6UJA - chains B and D of the 3 polymer chains in the assembly; structure by electron microscopy, 3.30 A resolution.

== Chain B ==
Molecule: Integrin beta-8
Source organism: Homo sapiens
UniProtKB: P26012 (ITB8_HUMAN); residues 1-727 here correspond to UniProt positions 43-769 (UniProt number = residue number + 42)
Chain sequence (727 residues; row label = number of the first residue in the row):
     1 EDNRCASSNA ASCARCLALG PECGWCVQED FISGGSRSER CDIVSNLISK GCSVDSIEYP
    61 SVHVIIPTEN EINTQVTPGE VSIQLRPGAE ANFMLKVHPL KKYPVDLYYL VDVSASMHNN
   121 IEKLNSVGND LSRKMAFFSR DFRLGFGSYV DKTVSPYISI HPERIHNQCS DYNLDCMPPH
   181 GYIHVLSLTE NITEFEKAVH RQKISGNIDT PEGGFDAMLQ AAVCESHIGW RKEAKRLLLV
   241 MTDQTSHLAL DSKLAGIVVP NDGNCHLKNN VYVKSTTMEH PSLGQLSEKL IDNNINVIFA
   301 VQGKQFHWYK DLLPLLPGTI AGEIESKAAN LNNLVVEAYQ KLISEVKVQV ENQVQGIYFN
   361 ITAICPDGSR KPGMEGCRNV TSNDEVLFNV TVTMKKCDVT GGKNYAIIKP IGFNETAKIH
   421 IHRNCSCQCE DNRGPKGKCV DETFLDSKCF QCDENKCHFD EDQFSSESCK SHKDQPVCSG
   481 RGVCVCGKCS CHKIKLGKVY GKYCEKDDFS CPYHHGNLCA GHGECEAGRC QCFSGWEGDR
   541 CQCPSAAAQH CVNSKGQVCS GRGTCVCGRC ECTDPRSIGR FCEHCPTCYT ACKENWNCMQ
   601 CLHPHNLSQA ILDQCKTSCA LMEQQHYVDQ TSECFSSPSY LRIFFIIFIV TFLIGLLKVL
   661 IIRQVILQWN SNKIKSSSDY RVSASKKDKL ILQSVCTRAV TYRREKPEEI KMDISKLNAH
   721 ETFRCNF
Disordered / not traced: 1-61, 399-403, 426-727
Cystine bridges: Cys169-Cys176, Cys224-Cys265, Cys365-Cys377, Cys397-Cys425
Covalently attached groups: N-acetylglucosamine (NAG) linked to Asn191, Asn360, Asn379, Asn389, Asn414
Bound ions: Mg2+: Ser114, Ser116, Glu212 (shared with Asp217(D) of chain D); Ca2+: Asp151, Asn207, Asp209, Pro211, Glu212
What the authors report for this chain:
  - Mg2+ coordination: Ser114, Ser116
  - conformationally variable residues (helix shift): Ser116
  - mutagenesis - I208R: abolished binding to Transforming growth factor beta-1 proprotein (chain D)
  - mutagenesis - I208R: abolished signaling with Transforming growth factor beta-1 proprotein (chain D)
  - mutagenesis - Y172M: unchanged signaling with Transforming growth factor beta-1 proprotein (chain D)
  - mutagenesis - Y172N: decreased signaling with Transforming growth factor beta-1 proprotein (chain D)
  - specificity-determining residues: Tyr172, Ile208 (by similarity / conservation)
  - mutagenesis - Y172A: decreased binding to Transforming growth factor beta-1 proprotein (chain D)

== Chain D ==
Molecule: Transforming growth factor beta-1 proprotein
Source organism: Sus scrofa
UniProtKB: P07200 (TGFB1_PIG); residues 1-361 here correspond to UniProt positions 30-390 (UniProt number = residue number + 29)
Chain sequence (363 residues; each row starts with the number of its first residue; numbers below 1 keep their minus sign (Gly-1 is residue -1)):
    -1 GPLSTCKTID MELVKRKRIE AIRGQILSKL RLASPPSQGD VPPGPLPEAV LALYNSTRDR
    59 VAGESVEPEP EPEADYYAKE VTRVLMVESG NQIYDKFKGT PHSLYMLFNT SELREAVPEP
   119 VLLSRAELRL LRLKLKVEQH VELYQKYSND SWRYLSNRLL APSDSPEWLS FDVTGVVRQW
   179 LTRREAIEGF RLSAHCSCDS KDNTLHVEIN GFNSGRRGDL ATIHGMNRPF LLLMATPLER
   239 AQHLHSSRHR RALDTNYCFS STEKNCCVRQ LYIDFRKDLG WKWIHEPKGY HANFCLGPCP
   299 YIWSLDTQYS KVLALYNQHN PGASAAPCCV PQALEPLPIV YYVGRKPKVE QLSNMIVRSC
   359 KCS
Disordered / not traced: -1 to 39, 60-75, 194-201, 240-361
Differences from the reference sequence: expression tag (-1 to 0)
Bound ions: Mg2+: Asp217 (shared with Ser114(B), Ser116(B), Glu212(B) of chain B)
What the authors report for this chain:
  - Mg2+ coordination: Asp217

== Interface between chain B and chain D ==
Contacting residue pairs (32):
  Ser114(B) with Asp217(D), hydrogen bond
  Ala115(B) with Asp217(D), hydrogen bond (backbone-side chain); Leu218(D), hydrophobic; Thr220(D); Ile221(D), hydrophobic
  Ser116(B) with Asp217(D), hydrogen bond; Thr220(D)
  His118(B) with Thr220(D), hydrogen bond; Ile221(D); Met224(D)
  Glu122(B) with Pro45(D); Glu46(D), hydrogen bond (side chain-backbone)
  Gln168(B) with Leu218(D)
  Cys169(B) with Ile221(D), hydrophobic
  Tyr172(B) with Arg214(D), hydrogen bond; Ile221(D), hydrophobic; His222(D); Asn225(D), hydrogen bond (backbone-side chain)
  Asn173(B) with Pro164(D); Asn225(D), hydrogen bond (backbone-side chain)
  Leu174(B) with Ile221(D), hydrophobic; Met224(D), hydrophobic; Asn225(D)
  His200(B) with Pro43(D)
  Gly206(B) with Asp217(D)
  Asn207(B) with Asp217(D), hydrogen bond (backbone-side chain); Leu218(D)
  Ile208(B) with Gly216(D); Asp217(D), hydrogen bond (backbone-backbone)
  Asp209(B) with Asp217(D)
  Thr210(B) with Gly216(D)
  Glu212(B) with Asp217(D)
Other interface residues (no listed pair), chain B (19 interface residues in all): Asn119, Asn125
Other interface residues (no listed pair), chain D (14 interface residues in all): Arg215
From the paper, about this interface:
  - interface residues, chain B: Tyr172(B)
  - interface residues, chain D: Leu218(D)

== In short ==
19 residues of chain B and 14 residues of chain D are in contact; the contacts include 10 hydrogen bonds.
Among the polar pairs are Ser114(B)-Asp217(D), Ala115(B)-Asp217(D) and Ser116(B)-Asp217(D). From the paper:
I208R of chain B abolishes binding to Transforming growth factor beta-1 proprotein (chain D); interface
residues Tyr172(B) and Leu218(D); 4 substitutions were tested in all.
Here chain B is Integrin beta-8 (Homo sapiens) and chain D is Transforming growth factor beta-1 proprotein
(Sus scrofa). Entry 6UJA (Integrin alpha-v beta-8 in complex with pro-TGF-beta1) was determined by electron
microscopy.
